8ULS - chains E and F of the 12 polymer chains in the assembly; structure by electron microscopy, 3.20 A resolution.

Chain E:
Name: Envelope glycoprotein gp160
Organism: Human immunodeficiency virus 1
UniProtKB: Q2N0S6 (Q2N0S6_9HIV1); the construct lacks a stretch of the UniProt sequence and is renumbered around it, so the offset changes along the chain: 33-138 = UniProt 32-137; 147-185 = UniProt 138-176; 188-306 = UniProt 187-305; 309-321 = UniProt 306-318; 2 more segments
Chain sequence (479 residues; numbered 33 to 513 plus 11 insertion-coded residues; 13 numbers in that range are skipped by the numbering (no residue carries them; nothing is unmodelled there); the number before each row is that of its first residue; a row labelled like 185A-185J holds insertion residues (185A, then the next letters in order)):
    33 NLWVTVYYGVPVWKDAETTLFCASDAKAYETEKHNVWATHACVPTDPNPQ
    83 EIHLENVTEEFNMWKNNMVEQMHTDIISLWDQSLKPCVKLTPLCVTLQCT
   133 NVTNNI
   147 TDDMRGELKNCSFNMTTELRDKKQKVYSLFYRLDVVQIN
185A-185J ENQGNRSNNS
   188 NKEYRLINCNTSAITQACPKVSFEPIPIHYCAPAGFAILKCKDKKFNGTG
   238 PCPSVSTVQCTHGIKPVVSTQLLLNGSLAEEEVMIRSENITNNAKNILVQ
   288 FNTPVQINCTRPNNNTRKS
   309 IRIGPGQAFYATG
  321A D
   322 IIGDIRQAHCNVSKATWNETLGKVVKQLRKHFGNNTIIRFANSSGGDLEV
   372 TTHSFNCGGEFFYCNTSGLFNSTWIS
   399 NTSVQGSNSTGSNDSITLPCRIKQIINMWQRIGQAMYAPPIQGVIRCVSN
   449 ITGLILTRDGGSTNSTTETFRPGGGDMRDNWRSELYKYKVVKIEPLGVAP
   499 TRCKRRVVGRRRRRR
Not modelled in the structure: 185A-185J, 399-410, 505-513
Cystine bridges: Cys54-Cys74, Cys119-Cys205, Cys126-Cys196, Cys131-Cys157, Cys218-Cys247, Cys228-Cys239, Cys378-Cys445, Cys385-Cys418
Glycans and other covalent adducts: N-acetylglucosamine (NAG) linked to Asn88, Asn133, Asn156, Asn160, Asn197, Asn234, Asn262, Asn295, Asn301, Asn332, Asn339, Asn355, Asn363, Asn386, Asn392, Asn448; glycan linked to Asn276
Construct notes: conflict Asn332 (Thr330 in Q2N0S6), Cys501 (Ala498 in Q2N0S6); expression tag (505-513)

Chain F:
Name: BG505 DS-SOSIP glycoprotein gp41
Organism: Human immunodeficiency virus 1
UniProtKB: Q2N0S5 (Q2N0S5_9HIV1); residues 512-664 here correspond to UniProt positions 509-661 (UniProt number = residue number - 3)
Chain sequence (153 residues; row label = number of the first residue in the row):
   512 AVGIGAVFLGFLGAAGSTMGAASMTLTVQARNLLSGIVQQQSNLLRAPEA
   562 QQHLLKLTVWGIKQLQARVLAVERYLRDQQLLGIWGCSGKLICCTNVPWN
   612 SSWSNRNLSEIWDNMTWLQWDKEISNYTQIIYGLLEESQNQQEKNEQDLL
   662 ALD
Not modelled in the structure: 512-518, 550-562, 664
Cystine bridges: Cys598-Cys604
Glycans and other covalent adducts: N-acetylglucosamine (NAG) linked to Asn637
Construct notes: engineered mutation Pro559 (Ile556 in Q2N0S5), Cys605 (Thr602 in Q2N0S5)

How chain E and chain F interact:
Contacting residue pairs - 121 pairs, chain E then chain F:
  Leu34(E) with Pro609(F); Trp610(F); Leu619(F), hydrophobic
  Trp35(E) with Asn607(F); Val608(F); Trp610(F), hydrogen bond (backbone-side chain)
  Val36(E) with Thr606(F), hydrogen bond (backbone-side chain); Val608(F), hydrogen bond (backbone-backbone); Trp610(F)
  Thr37(E) with Ile603(F); Cys604(F)
  Val38(E) with Trp596(F), hydrophobic; Cys598(F), hydrophobic; Leu602(F); Ile603(F); Cys604(F), hydrogen bond (backbone-backbone)
  Tyr39(E) with Ser534(F); Leu537(F), hydrophobic; Leu602(F); Ile603(F), hydrophobic; Trp623(F); Trp628(F), hydrophobic
  Tyr40(E) with Leu537(F); Leu544(F); Tyr586(F); Gln590(F); Leu593(F), hydrophobic; Leu602(F), hydrogen bond (backbone-backbone)
  Gly41(E) with Leu537(F); Gln540(F), hydrogen bond (backbone-side chain)
  Val42(E) with Leu537(F); Trp628(F)
  Pro43(E) with Leu523(F), hydrophobic; Ala525(F); Ala526(F), hydrophobic; Ala533(F); Trp628(F); Leu629(F)
  Val44(E) with Trp628(F); Leu629(F); Asp632(F)
  Trp45(E) with Ala526(F), hydrophobic; Leu629(F), hydrophobic
  Lys46(E) with Asp632(F), salt bridge
  Thr50(E) with Leu581(F)
  Thr51(E) with Lys574(F); Gln577(F)
  Leu52(E) with Lys574(F)
  Phe53(E) with Ile548(F), hydrophobic; Ala578(F), hydrophobic
  Cys54(E) with Trp571(F), hydrophobic
  Ala70(E) with Trp571(F), hydrogen bond (backbone-side chain)
  Ala73(E) with Thr569(F); Trp571(F), hydrophobic
  Cys74(E) with Trp571(F)
  Val75(E) with Ile548(F), hydrophobic; Gln575(F)
  Pro76(E) with Ile548(F)
  Thr77(E) with Ile548(F)
  Asp78(E) with Ile548(F)
  Ile84(E) with Leu520(F); Gly521(F); Phe522(F)
  Leu86(E) with Leu523(F); Ala526(F), hydrophobic
  Glu87(E) with Gly527(F)
  Asn88(E) with Gly527(F), hydrogen bond (side chain-backbone)
  Val89(E) with Ala526(F), hydrophobic; Gly527(F)
  Gln103(E) with Lys574(F), hydrogen bond
  Asp107(E) with Val570(F); Trp571(F); Lys574(F), salt bridge
  Ser110(E) with Val570(F)
  Leu111(E) with Trp571(F), hydrophobic
  Gln114(E) with Thr569(F); Val570(F)
  Tyr217(E) with Trp571(F)
  Pro220(E) with Ala578(F), hydrophobic
  Ala221(E) with Leu544(F); Leu545(F); Ser546(F); Ala582(F)
  Gly222(E) with Leu544(F); Arg585(F)
  Phe223(E) with Arg585(F)
  Ala224(E) with Leu523(F), hydrophobic
  Thr244(E) with Leu523(F)
  Lys490(E) with Arg585(F)
  Ile491(E) with Leu523(F), hydrophobic; Arg585(F), hydrogen bond (backbone-side chain)
  Pro493(E) with Leu544(F), hydrophobic; Asp589(F)
  Leu494(E) with Leu593(F), hydrophobic; Trp596(F), hydrophobic; Tyr643(F)
  Gly495(E) with Trp628(F)
  Val496(E) with Trp610(F), hydrophobic; Trp631(F), hydrogen bond (backbone-side chain); Ile635(F)
  Ala497(E) with Trp610(F); Trp623(F), hydrophobic; Trp628(F), hydrophobic; Trp631(F)
  Pro498(E) with Trp610(F); Leu619(F); Ile622(F), hydrophobic; Trp623(F), hydrogen bond (backbone-side chain); Trp631(F)
  Thr499(E) with Trp623(F)
  Cys501(E) with Cys605(F), hydrophobic
  Lys502(E) with Asn607(F), hydrogen bond
  Arg503(E) with Trp596(F); Gly597(F), hydrogen bond (side chain-backbone); Cys598(F), hydrogen bond; Cys604(F), hydrogen bond; Cys605(F), hydrogen bond (side chain-backbone); Thr606(F); Asn607(F); Gln650(F); Gln653(F)
Also at the interface, not in a pair above, chain F (63 interface residues in all): Gly524, Met530, Ala541, Asn543, Gly547, Val549, Leu592, Lys601, Trp614, Ile642, Leu646

Summary:
54 residues of chain E face 63 of chain F across their interface, with 17 hydrogen bonds and 2 salt bridges.
Polar pairs include Lys46(E)-Asp632(F), Asp107(E)-Lys574(F) and Trp35(E)-Trp610(F). N-acetylglucosamine is
covalently linked to Asn88(E), Asn133(E), Asn156(E), Asn160(E), Asn197(E) and Asn234(E) and 10 more.
Here chain E is Envelope glycoprotein gp160 and chain F is BG505 DS-SOSIP glycoprotein gp41, both from Human
immunodeficiency virus 1. Entry 8ULS (Cryo-EM structure of the BG505 SOSIPv2 in complex with bNAb 01_D03 Fabs)
was determined by electron microscopy, deposited together with 9D8V, 8UKI, 8ULR, 8ULT and 8ULU.
